8TA2 - chains A and B; structure by electron microscopy, 2.74 A resolution.

[Chain A (and B)]
Protein: Chloride channel protein 2
Source organism: Homo sapiens
Notes: chain B of this document is another copy of the same molecule, construct and numbering; everything in this record applies to it too
UniProt: P51788 (CLCN2_HUMAN); numbering as in UniProt (aligned over 88-566)
Amino-acid sequence (479 residues; each row starts with the number of its first residue):
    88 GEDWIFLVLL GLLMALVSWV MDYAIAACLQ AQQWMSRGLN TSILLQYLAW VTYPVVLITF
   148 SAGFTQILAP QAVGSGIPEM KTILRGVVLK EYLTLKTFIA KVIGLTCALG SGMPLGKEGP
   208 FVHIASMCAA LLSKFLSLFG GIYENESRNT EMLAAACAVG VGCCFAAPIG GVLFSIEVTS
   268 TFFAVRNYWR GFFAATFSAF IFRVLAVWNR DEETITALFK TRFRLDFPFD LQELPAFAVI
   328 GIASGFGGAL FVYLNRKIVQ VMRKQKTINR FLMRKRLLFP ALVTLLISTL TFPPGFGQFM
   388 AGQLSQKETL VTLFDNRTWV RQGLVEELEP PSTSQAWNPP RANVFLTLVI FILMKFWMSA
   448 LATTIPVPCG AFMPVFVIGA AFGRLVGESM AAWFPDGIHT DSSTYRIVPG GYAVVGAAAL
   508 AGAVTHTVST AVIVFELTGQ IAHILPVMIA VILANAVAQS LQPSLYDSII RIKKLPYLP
Disordered / not traced: 298-303, 410-418, 486-489 (chain B: 410-418, 486-489)
Ligand contacts: GH6 (2-[[2,6-bis(chloranyl)-3-phenylmethoxy-phenyl]amino]pyridine-3-carboxylic acid): D109, I112, A113, L116, L196, L202, G203, K204, C251, F252, F306, S392, Q393, K394, L397, F459, M460, F463, L524
UniProt features mapped onto this chain:
  - motif: G161 to P165 (Selectivity filter part_1), G203 to P207 (Selectivity filter part_2), G457 to P461 (Selectivity filter part_3)
  - binding site (chloride): S162, F459, Y553
  - site: E205 (Protopore gate), H530 (Couples extracellular acidification to the channel closure)
  - natural variant: L144 to I145 (deletion: In LKPAT), R172 (R172Q: In HALD2), G199 (G199A: No effect), R235 (R235Q: In EJM8), K362 (deletion: In HALD2), A500 (A500V: In LKPAT)
From the paper describing this entry:
  - conformationally variable residues (side-chain flip): M460
  - binding site for GH6: K204, F306, S392, K394, F459, M460, F463, L524
  - specificity-determining residues: F252 (proposed by the authors, not directly observed)

[Interface between chain A and chain B]
Pairs across the interface (56; chain A residue first):
  W91(A) with A543(B)
  P255(A) with M535(B), hydrophobic
  I256(A) with V519(B), hydrophobic; F522(B), hydrophobic; M535(B), hydrophobic
  L260(A) with L260(B), hydrophobic
  E264(A) with Y275(B), hydrogen bond; W276(B), hydrogen bond
  S267(A) with V272(B)
  T268(A) with A271(B); V272(B), hydrogen bond (backbone-backbone)
  F269(A) with F270(B); A271(B), hydrophobic
  F270(A) with F269(B); F270(B), hydrogen bond (backbone-backbone)
  A271(A) with T268(B); F269(B), hydrophobic
  V272(A) with I263(B); T268(B), hydrogen bond (backbone-backbone)
  Y275(A) with E264(B), hydrogen bond; V515(B), hydrophobic; S516(B)
  W276(A) with E264(B), hydrogen bond; H513(B); V515(B); Q546(B)
  F279(A) with V515(B), hydrophobic; A518(B), hydrophobic; M535(B), hydrophobic
  F280(A) with I539(B), hydrophobic
  T283(A) with M535(B)
  F287(A) with L532(B)
  R290(A) with F316(B)
  L312(A) with R309(B)
  H513(A) with W276(B)
  V515(A) with Y275(B); W276(B); F279(B), hydrophobic
  S516(A) with Y275(B)
  V519(A) with I256(B), hydrophobic
  F522(A) with I528(B), hydrophobic
  E523(A) with I531(B)
  I528(A) with F522(B); E523(B); G526(B); Q527(B)
  I531(A) with E523(B)
  L532(A) with F287(B); R290(B)
  M535(A) with P255(B), hydrophobic; I256(B), hydrophobic; T283(B)
  I539(A) with F279(B), hydrophobic; F280(B), hydrophobic
  A543(A) with W91(B), hydrophobic
  Q546(A) with W276(B)
Interface residues without a listed pair, chain A (41 interface residues in all): I263, A286, V291, V294, L318, A518, G526, Q527, I536
Interface residues without a listed pair, chain B (45 interface residues in all): S267, A286, V291, V294, K307, L318, L321, I536, V538

[Overview]
The interface between chain A and chain B involves 41 residues on one side and 45 on the other; the contacts
include 7 hydrogen bonds. Polar contacts include E264(A)-Y275(B), E264(A)-W276(B) and T268(A)-V272(B). Ligands
of chain A: compound GH6. The paper reports a binding site for GH6 at K204(A), F306(A) and S392(A) among
others; the specificity determinant F252(A).
Chain A and chain B are both Chloride channel protein 2 (Homo sapiens); the structure, Cryo-EM structure of
the human CLC-2 chloride channel transmembrane domain with bound inhibitor AK-42, was determined by electron
microscopy, deposited together with 8TA3, 8TA4, 8TA5 and 8TA6.
